6EIW - chains B and D of the 4 polymer chains in the assembly; structure by electron microscopy, 3.87 A resolution.

== Chain B ==
Molecule: structural protein VP2
Organism: Sacbrood virus
UniProt: A0A223DN66 (A0A223DN66_9VIRU); residues 41-239 here correspond to UniProt positions 193-391 (UniProt number = residue number + 152)
Chain sequence (199 residues; each row starts with the number of its first residue):
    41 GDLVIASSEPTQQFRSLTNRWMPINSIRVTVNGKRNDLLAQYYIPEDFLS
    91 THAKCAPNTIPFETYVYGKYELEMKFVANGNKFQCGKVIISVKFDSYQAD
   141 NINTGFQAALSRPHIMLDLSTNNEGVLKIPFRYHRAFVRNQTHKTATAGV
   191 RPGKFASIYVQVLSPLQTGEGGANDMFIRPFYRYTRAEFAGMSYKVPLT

== Chain D ==
Molecule: minor capsid protein MiCP
Organism: Sacbrood virus
UniProt: Q9IGK7 (Q9IGK7_9VIRU); residues 1-26 here correspond to UniProt positions 304-329 (UniProt number = residue number + 303)
Chain sequence (26 residues; numbered 1 to 26; the number before each row is that of its first residue):
     1 DNPHRFLPANVSNRWNEYSSAYLPRV
Disordered / not traced: 1-2

== Chain B / chain D interface ==
Contacting residue pairs (17; chain B residue first):
  Asn76(B) with Val26(D)
  Leu78(B) with Leu23(D); Arg25(D); Val26(D), hydrophobic
  Leu79(B) with Leu23(D)
  Gln81(B) with Ser20(D); Tyr22(D); Arg25(D), hydrogen bond
  Tyr83(B) with Tyr18(D), hydrogen bond (side chain-backbone)
  Tyr137(B) with Glu17(D)
  Asp140(B) with Arg25(D), hydrogen bond (backbone-side chain)
  Asn141(B) with Tyr18(D); Arg25(D)
  Thr144(B) with Arg25(D)
  Arg191(B) with Trp15(D), hydrogen bond (side chain-backbone); Glu17(D), salt bridge
  Tyr199(B) with Arg25(D)
Also at the interface, not in a pair above, chain B (16 interface residues in all): Ala80, Glu86, Asp87, Gln138, Lys194
Also at the interface, not in a pair above, chain D (10 interface residues in all): Asn16, Ser19

== Overview ==
16 residues of chain B and 10 residues of chain D are in contact, with 4 hydrogen bonds and 1 salt bridge.
Polar contacts include Arg191(B)-Glu17(D), Gln81(B)-Arg25(D) and Tyr83(B)-Tyr18(D).
Here chain B is structural protein VP2 and chain D is minor capsid protein MiCP, both from Sacbrood virus.
Entry 6EIW (Sacbrood virus of honeybee empty particle) was determined by electron microscopy together with
5LSF, 5OYP, 6EGV, 6EGX and 6EH1 from the same study.
